7Q5N - chains A and G of the 4 polymer chains in the assembly; structure by X-ray diffraction, 2.50 A resolution.

Chain A:
Molecule: Thioredoxin domain-containing protein
Organism: Chaetomium thermophilum (strain DSM 1495 / CBS 144.50 / IMI 039719)
Reference sequence: G0S1P8 (G0S1P8_CHATD); numbering as in UniProt (aligned over 1-172)
Sequence (174 residues; numbered -1 to 172; the number before each row is that of its first residue; numbers below 1 keep their minus sign (Gly-1 is residue -1)):
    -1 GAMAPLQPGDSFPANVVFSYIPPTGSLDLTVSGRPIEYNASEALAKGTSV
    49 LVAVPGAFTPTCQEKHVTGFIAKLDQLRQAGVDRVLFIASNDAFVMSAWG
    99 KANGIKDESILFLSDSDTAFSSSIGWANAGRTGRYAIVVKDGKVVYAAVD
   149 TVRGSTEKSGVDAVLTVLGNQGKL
Unresolved in the structure: 170-172
Modified positions: Cys60 (S-mercaptocysteine; CSS)
Construct notes: expression tag (-1 to 0); engineered mutation Ser30 (Cys in G0S1P8)
Curated features (UniProtKB/Swiss-Prot):
  - active site: Cys60 (Cysteine sulfenic acid (-SOH) intermediate)
  - modified residue: Cys60 (Cysteine persulfide)
  - cross-link (Glycyl lysine isopeptide (Lys-Gly)): Lys44 (interchain with G-Cter in URM1), Lys63 (interchain with G-Cter in URM1), Lys99 (interchain with G-Cter in URM1), Lys141 (interchain with G-Cter in URM1), Lys156 (interchain with G-Cter in URM1), Lys171 (interchain with G-Cter in URM1)
From the paper describing this entry:
  - post-translational modification sites: Cys60, Lys63

Chain G:
Molecule: Ubiquitin-related modifier 1
Organism: Chaetomium thermophilum (strain DSM 1495 / CBS 144.50 / IMI 039719)
Reference sequence: G0SE11 (G0SE11_CHATD); residues 3-111 here correspond to UniProt positions 2-110 (UniProt number = residue number - 1)
Sequence (111 residues; row label = number of the first residue in the row):
     1 MASSKAKLEEIPITVDFSGGLEMLFDNQRRHSISLPAKDTEGKPVTIAFL
    51 IDYISKKLMKDPRTDLFVLDNHIRPGILVLINDADWELEGEEAYEIQPND
   101 NILFVSTLHGG
Unresolved in the structure: 1-8
Construct notes: initiating methionine (1); expression tag (2); engineered mutation Ser55 (Cys54 in G0SE11)
Curated features (UniProtKB/Swiss-Prot):
  - modified residue: Gly111 (1-thioglycine)
  - cross-link: Gly111 (Glycyl lysine isopeptide (Gly-Lys) (interchain with K-? in acceptor proteins))

How chain A and chain G interact:
Pairs across the interface (5; chain A residue first):
  Lys63(A) - Gly110(G)
  Lys63(A) - Gly111(G)  hydrogen bond (side chain-backbone)
  Val150(A) - Leu108(G)  hydrophobic
  Val150(A) - His109(G)
  Arg151(A) - His109(G)  hydrogen bond (backbone-side chain)
Interface residues without a listed pair, chain A (4 interface residues in all): Ser153
The authors on this interface:
  - residue pairs: Lys63(A)-Gly111(G)

Summary:
Chain A and chain G each contribute 4 residues to their interface; the contacts include 2 hydrogen bonds.
Polar pairs include Lys63(A)-Gly111(G) and Arg151(A)-His109(G). The authors report a contact between Lys63(A)
and Gly111(G). UniProt lists active-site residue Cys60(A) on chain A. The paper reports modification sites
Cys60(A) and Lys63(A).
Here chain A is Thioredoxin domain-containing protein and chain G is Ubiquitin-related modifier 1, both from
Chaetomium thermophilum (strain DSM 1495 / CBS 144.50 / IMI 039719). Entry 7Q5N (Crystal structure of
Chaetomium thermophilum Ahp1-Urm1 complex) was determined by X-ray diffraction, deposited together with 7Q68,
7Q69 and 7Q6A.
